6WYS - chain A; structure by X-ray diffraction, 2.23 A resolution.

Chain A:
Molecule: Lon protease homolog, mitochondrial
Organism: Homo sapiens
Notes: EC 3.4.21.53
UniProt: P36776 (LONM_HUMAN); numbering as in UniProt (aligned over 754-959)
Chain sequence (218 residues; row label = number of the first residue in the row):
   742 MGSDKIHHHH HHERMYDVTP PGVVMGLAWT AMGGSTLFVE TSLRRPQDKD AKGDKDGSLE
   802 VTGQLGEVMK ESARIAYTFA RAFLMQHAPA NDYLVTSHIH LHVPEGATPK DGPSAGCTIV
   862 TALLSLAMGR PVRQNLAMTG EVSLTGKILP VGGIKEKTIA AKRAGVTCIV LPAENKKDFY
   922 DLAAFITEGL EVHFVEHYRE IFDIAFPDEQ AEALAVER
Disordered / not traced: 742-753, 789-796, 951-959
Differences from the reference sequence: initiating methionine (742); expression tag (743-753)
UniProt features mapped onto this chain:
  - active site: Ser855, Lys898
  - natural variant: Gly767 (G767E: In CODASS), Ile927 (deletion: In CODASS)
  - mutagenesis: Trp770 (W770A: Has low basal, but normal stimulated ATPase activity, and retains peptidase activity; W770P: Has normal basal, but low stimulated ATPase activity, and abolishes peptidase activity), Ser855 (S855A: Lacks both ATPase and protease activity, but retains DNA binding activity), Thr880 (T880V: Enhances the basal, but not the stimulated ATPase activity), Gly893 (G893A: Has low basal, but normal stimulated ATPase activity, and retains peptidase activity; G893P: Has normal basal, but low stimulated ATPase activity, and abolishes peptidase activity), Gly894 (G894A/S: Enhances the basal, but not the stimulated ATPase activity, and retains peptidase activity; G894P: Enhances the basal, but not the stimulated ATPase activity, and abolishes peptidase activity)

In short:
UniProt lists active-site residues Ser855 and Lys898 and 5 mutagenesis sites.
Chain A is Lon protease homolog, mitochondrial (Homo sapiens); the structure, Lon protease proteolytic domain,
was determined by X-ray diffraction (same publication as 6WZV, 6X1M and 6X27).
